Entry 3MRP (X-ray diffraction, 2.10 A resolution); this record covers chains A and B of the 3 polymer chains in the assembly.

[Chain A]
Protein: HLA class I histocompatibility antigen, A-2 alpha chain
From: Homo sapiens
Notes: fragment: HLA-A*0201 alpha chain, UNP resiude 25-300
Reference sequence: P01892 (1A02_HUMAN); residues 1-276 here correspond to UniProt positions 25-300 (UniProt number = residue number + 24)
Chain sequence (293 residues; numbered 1 to 293; the number before each row is that of its first residue):
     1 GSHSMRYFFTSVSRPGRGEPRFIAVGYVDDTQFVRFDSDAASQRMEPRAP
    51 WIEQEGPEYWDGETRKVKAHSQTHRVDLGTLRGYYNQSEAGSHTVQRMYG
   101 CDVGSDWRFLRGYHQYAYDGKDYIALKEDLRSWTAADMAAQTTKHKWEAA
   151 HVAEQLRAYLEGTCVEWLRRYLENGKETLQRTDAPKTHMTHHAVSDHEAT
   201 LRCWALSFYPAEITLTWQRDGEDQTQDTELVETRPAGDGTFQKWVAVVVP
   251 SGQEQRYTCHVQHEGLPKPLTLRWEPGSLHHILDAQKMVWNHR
Not modelled in the structure: 276-293
Sequence notes: engineered mutation V245 (Ala269 in P01892); expression tag (277-293)
Cystine bridges: C101-C164, C203-C259

[Chain B]
Protein: Beta-2-microglobulin
From: Homo sapiens
Reference sequence: P61769 (B2MG_HUMAN); residues 1-99 here correspond to UniProt positions 21-119 (UniProt number = residue number + 20)
Chain sequence (100 residues; numbered 0 to 99; the number before each row is that of its first residue; numbering starts at 0):
     0 MIQRTPKIQVYSRHPAENGKSNFLNCYVSGFHPSDIEVDLLKNGERIEKV
    50 EHSDLSFSKDWSFYLLYYTEFTPTEKDEYACRVNHVTLSQPKIVKWDRDM
Sequence notes: expression tag (0)
Cystine bridges: C25-C80
Curated features (UniProtKB/Swiss-Prot):
  - modified residue: Q2 (Pyrrolidone carboxylic acid)
  - glycosylation: I1 (N-linked (Glc) (glycation) isoleucine), K19 (N-linked (Glc) (glycation) lysine), K41 (N-linked (Glc) (glycation) lysine), K48 (N-linked (Glc) (glycation) lysine), K58 (N-linked (Glc) (glycation) lysine), K91 (N-linked (Glc) (glycation) lysine), K94 (N-linked (Glc) (glycation) lysine)

[How chain A and chain B interact]
Pairs across the interface - 58 pairs, chain A then chain B:
  F8(A) - S55(B)
  F8(A) - F56(B)
  F9(A) - F56(B)
  T10(A) - F56(B)
  T10(A) - F62(B)
  V12(A) - S33(B)
  I23(A) - L54(B)
  V25(A) - D53(B)
  V25(A) - S55(B)
  Y27(A) - S55(B)
  Y27(A) - Y63(B)
  Q32(A) - D53(B)
  R35(A) - D53(B)  salt bridge
  R48(A) - D53(B)  salt bridge
  Q96(A) - H31(B)  hydrogen bond
  Q96(A) - F56(B)
  Q96(A) - W60(B)  hydrogen bond (side chain-backbone)
  Q96(A) - F62(B)
  R97(A) - F56(B)
  M98(A) - K58(B)
  Y113(A) - K58(B)
  Q115(A) - K58(B)
  Q115(A) - W60(B)
  Y116(A) - W60(B)
  A117(A) - W60(B)  hydrophobic
  D119(A) - M0(B)
  D119(A) - I1(B)
  D119(A) - H31(B)
  G120(A) - I1(B)
  G120(A) - R3(B)  hydrogen bond (backbone-side chain)
  G120(A) - H31(B)
  G120(A) - W60(B)
  K121(A) - I1(B)
  D122(A) - W60(B)  hydrogen bond
  H192(A) - D98(B)
  R202(A) - D98(B)  hydrogen bond (side chain-backbone)
  W204(A) - D98(B)
  W204(A) - M99(B)
  V231(A) - Q8(B)
  E232(A) - K6(B)  salt bridge
  E232(A) - Q8(B)  hydrogen bond (backbone-side chain)
  E232(A) - Y26(B)
  E232(A) - S28(B)  hydrogen bond
  R234(A) - Q8(B)  hydrogen bond
  R234(A) - Y10(B)
  R234(A) - M99(B)  hydrogen bond (side chain-backbone)
  P235(A) - Y10(B)  hydrogen bond (backbone-side chain)
  P235(A) - N24(B)
  P235(A) - Y26(B)
  A236(A) - R12(B)
  A236(A) - N24(B)  hydrogen bond (backbone-side chain)
  G237(A) - R12(B)  hydrogen bond (backbone-side chain)
  G237(A) - L65(B)
  D238(A) - R12(B)
  Q242(A) - Y10(B)
  Q242(A) - S11(B)
  Q242(A) - R12(B)  hydrogen bond (side chain-backbone)
  W244(A) - M99(B)  hydrogen bond (side chain-backbone)
Interface residues without a listed pair, chain A (37 interface residues in all): S92, H93, T94, T233
Interface residues without a listed pair, chain B (26 interface residues in all): H13, D59

[Summary]
37 residues of chain A face 26 of chain B across their interface, with 14 hydrogen bonds and 3 salt bridges.
Polar contacts include R35(A)-D53(B), R48(A)-D53(B) and E232(A)-K6(B).
Here chain A is HLA class I histocompatibility antigen, A-2 alpha chain and chain B is Beta-2-microglobulin,
both from Homo sapiens. Entry 3MRP (Crystal Structure of MHC class I HLA-A2 molecule complexed with Melan-A
MART1 decapeptide variant) was determined by X-ray diffraction.
